PDB entry 4YGF | X-ray diffraction, 2.00 A resolution | chains A and B

[Chain A (and B)]
Name: Alpha-carbonic anhydrase
Organism: Helicobacter pylori
Notes: chain B of this document is another copy of the same molecule, construct and numbering; everything in this record applies to it too
Reference sequence: K4NGD4 (K4NGD4_HELPY); residue numbers follow UniProt; this construct covers 20-247
Sequence (234 residues; numbered 14 to 247; the number before each row is that of its first residue):
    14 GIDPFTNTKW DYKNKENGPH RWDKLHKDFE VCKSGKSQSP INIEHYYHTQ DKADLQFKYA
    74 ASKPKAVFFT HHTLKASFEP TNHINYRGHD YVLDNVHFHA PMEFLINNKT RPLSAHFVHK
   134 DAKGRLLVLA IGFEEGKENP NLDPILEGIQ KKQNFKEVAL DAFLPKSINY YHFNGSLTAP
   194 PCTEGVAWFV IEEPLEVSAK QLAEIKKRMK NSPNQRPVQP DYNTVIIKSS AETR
Unresolved in the structure: 14-21 (chain B: 14-20, 63-66)
Construct notes: expression tag (14-19)
Cystine bridges: Cys45-Cys195
Metal / ion sites: Zn2+: His110, His112, His129 (together with 5-acetamido-1,3,4-thiadiazole-2-sulfonamide)
Ligand contacts: 5-acetamido-1,3,4-thiadiazole-2-sulfonamide (AZM): Lys88, Asn108, His110, His112, Glu116, His129, Val131, Val141, Ser189, Leu190, Thr191, Ala192, Trp201
Reported in the primary citation:
  - Zn2+ coordination: His110, His112, His129
  - binding site for 5-acetamido-1,3,4-thiadiazole-2-sulfonamide: Lys88, Asn108, Val131, Val141, Leu190, Thr191, Ala192, Trp201
  - catalytic residues: His85, Thr191 (proposed by the authors, not directly observed)
  - catalytic residues: His110, His112, His129 (by similarity / conservation)

[Chain A / chain B interface]
Contacting residue pairs (41; chain A residue first):
  Lys49(A) with Glu197(B); Gly198(B)
  His58(A) with Arg100(B)
  Tyr60(A) with Tyr99(B), hydrogen bond; Ile240(B), hydrophobic
  His61(A) with Thr62(B), hydrogen bond (backbone-side chain)
  Thr62(A) with His61(B), hydrogen bond (side chain-backbone)
  Gln63(A) with His61(B)
  Lys65(A) with Tyr59(B), hydrogen bond (side chain-backbone); Tyr60(B)
  Asp67(A) with Tyr60(B), hydrogen bond
  Tyr99(A) with Tyr60(B), hydrogen bond
  Arg100(A) with His58(B); Tyr59(B); Tyr60(B), hydrogen bond
  Arg138(A) with Asn236(B)
  His185(A) with Tyr60(B); Val238(B)
  Asn187(A) with Tyr235(B); Asn236(B), hydrogen bond (side chain-backbone); Thr237(B); Val238(B)
  Glu197(A) with Glu197(B)
  Tyr235(A) with Arg138(B); Asn187(B); Gly198(B)
  Asn236(A) with Tyr99(B); Arg100(B); Tyr104(B), hydrogen bond; Arg138(B), hydrogen bond; Asn187(B), hydrogen bond (backbone-side chain); Ala200(B)
  Thr237(A) with Arg100(B), hydrogen bond (backbone-side chain); Asn187(B)
  Val238(A) with His185(B); Phe186(B), hydrophobic; Asn187(B), hydrogen bond (backbone-side chain); Val238(B); Ile240(B), hydrophobic
  Ile240(A) with Tyr60(B), hydrophobic; Ile240(B), hydrophobic
Other interface residues (no listed pair), chain A (25 interface residues in all): Ser50, His102, Tyr104, Phe186, Gly198, Asp234
Other interface residues (no listed pair), chain B (23 interface residues in all): Lys49, Ser50, Thr196

[Summary]
25 residues of chain A and 23 residues of chain B are in contact; the contacts include 13 hydrogen bonds.
Among the polar pairs are Tyr60(A)-Tyr99(B), His61(A)-Thr62(B) and Lys65(A)-Tyr59(B). Bound to chain A:
5-acetamido-1,3,4-thiadiazole-2-sulfonamide. From the paper: catalytic residues His85(A), Thr191(A) and
His110(A) among others; a binding site for 5-acetamido-1,3,4-thiadiazole-2-sulfonamide at Lys88(A), Asn108(A)
and Val131(A) among others.
Both chains are Alpha-carbonic anhydrase (Helicobacter pylori). Entry 4YGF (Crystal structure of the complex
of Helicobacter pylori alpha-Carbonic Anhydrase with acetazolamide) was determined by X-ray diffraction,
deposited together with 4YHA.
